Entry 8XZV (electron microscopy, 3.16 A resolution); this record covers chains E and F of the 19 polymer chains in the assembly.

[Chain E]
Name: Fructokinase-like 1, chloroplastic
Source organism: Spinacia oleracea
Reference sequence: A0A9R0JBX6 (A0A9R0JBX6_SPIOL); residues 1-472 here = UniProt positions 1-472
Sequence (472 residues; numbered 1 to 472; the number before each row is that of its first residue):
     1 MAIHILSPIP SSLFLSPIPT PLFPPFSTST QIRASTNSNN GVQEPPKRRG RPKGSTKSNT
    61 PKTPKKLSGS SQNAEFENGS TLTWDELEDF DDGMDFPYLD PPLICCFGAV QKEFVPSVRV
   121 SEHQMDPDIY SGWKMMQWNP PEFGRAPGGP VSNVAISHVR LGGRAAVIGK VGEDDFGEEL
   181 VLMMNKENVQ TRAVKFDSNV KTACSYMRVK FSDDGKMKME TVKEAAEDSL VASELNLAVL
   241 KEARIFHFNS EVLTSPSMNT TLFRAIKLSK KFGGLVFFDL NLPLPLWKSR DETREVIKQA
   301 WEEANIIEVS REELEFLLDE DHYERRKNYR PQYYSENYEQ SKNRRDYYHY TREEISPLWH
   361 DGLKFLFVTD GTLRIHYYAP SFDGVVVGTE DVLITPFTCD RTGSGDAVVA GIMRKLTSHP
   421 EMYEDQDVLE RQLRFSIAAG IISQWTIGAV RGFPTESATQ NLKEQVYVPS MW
Disordered / not traced: 1-90

[Chain F]
Name: Thioredoxin-like protein CITRX, chloroplastic
Source organism: Spinacia oleracea
Reference sequence: A0A9R0J865 (A0A9R0J865_SPIOL); residue numbers follow UniProt; this construct covers 1-181
Sequence (181 residues; each row starts with the number of its first residue):
     1 MQIPTAPRSI SSAASNLFLY FPPFHLNSSL IKPTTLNFPL NHNLPTSISI PTLIPTKKLL
    61 CKPPSAKHVR EDYLVKKLSA NEITELVRGE RNVPLIIDFY ATWCGPCILM AQELEMLAVE
   121 YEKNAMIVKV DTDDEYEFAR DMQVRGLPTL YFISPDPNKD AIRTEGLIPI QMMRDILDND
   181 M
Disordered / not traced: 1-65
Disulfide bonds: C104-C107
Construct notes: conflict F21 (Ser in A0A9R0J865)

[How chain E and chain F interact]
Contacting residue pairs (94; chain E residue first):
  Q111(E) - E165(F)  hydrogen bond
  K112(E) - G166(F)
  K112(E) - L167(F)  hydrogen bond (backbone-backbone)
  E113(E) - P106(F)
  E113(E) - P148(F)
  E113(E) - L167(F)
  F114(E) - R145(F)
  F114(E) - G146(F)
  F114(E) - E165(F)
  F114(E) - G166(F)
  V115(E) - P106(F)
  V115(E) - G146(F)
  V115(E) - L147(F)  hydrogen bond (backbone-backbone)
  S117(E) - W103(F)
  V118(E) - W103(F)  hydrophobic
  V118(E) - Y136(F)  hydrogen bond (backbone-side chain)
  V118(E) - L147(F)  hydrophobic
  R119(E) - D133(F)
  V120(E) - D133(F)
  V120(E) - Y136(F)  hydrophobic
  S121(E) - W103(F)
  S121(E) - D133(F)
  H123(E) - T102(F)
  Q124(E) - T102(F)
  Q124(E) - D131(F)
  Q124(E) - D133(F)
  Q124(E) - D134(F)
  M125(E) - T102(F)
  D126(E) - T102(F)
  P127(E) - K77(F)
  P127(E) - Y100(F)  hydrogen bond (backbone-side chain)
  P127(E) - K129(F)  hydrogen bond (backbone-side chain)
  D128(E) - Y73(F)
  D128(E) - V75(F)
  D128(E) - K129(F)  salt bridge
  I129(E) - Y73(F)
  Y130(E) - Y73(F)  hydrophobic
  Y130(E) - Q112(F)
  W133(E) - Y100(F)  hydrophobic
  W133(E) - T102(F)
  W133(E) - I108(F)  hydrophobic
  M136(E) - W103(F)  hydrophobic
  Q137(E) - W103(F)  hydrogen bond (side chain-backbone)
  Q137(E) - C104(F)
  Q137(E) - G105(F)
  F143(E) - W103(F)  hydrophobic
  F176(E) - I168(F)  hydrophobic
  F176(E) - P169(F)
  K201(E) - I176(F)
  K201(E) - D180(F)  salt bridge
  A203(E) - R163(F)
  A203(E) - T164(F)
  A203(E) - E165(F)  hydrogen bond (backbone-backbone)
  C204(E) - R163(F)
  C204(E) - T164(F)
  C204(E) - I176(F)  hydrophobic
  S205(E) - A161(F)
  S205(E) - I162(F)
  S205(E) - R163(F)  hydrogen bond (backbone-backbone)
  Y206(E) - D160(F)
  Y206(E) - A161(F)
  Y206(E) - I162(F)
  Y206(E) - D180(F)
  M207(E) - Q143(F)
  M207(E) - Y151(F)  hydrogen bond
  M207(E) - D160(F)
  M207(E) - A161(F)  hydrogen bond (backbone-backbone)
  M207(E) - R163(F)
  V209(E) - V87(F)  hydrophobic
  F211(E) - V87(F)  hydrophobic
  F211(E) - R88(F)
  G215(E) - T84(F)
  G215(E) - R88(F)
  M217(E) - T84(F)
  M217(E) - V87(F)  hydrophobic
  M217(E) - D141(F)
  M217(E) - M142(F)  hydrophobic
  K218(E) - D141(F)
  M219(E) - D141(F)
  M219(E) - M142(F)  hydrophobic
  M219(E) - Q143(F)
  M219(E) - Y151(F)
  D228(E) - R145(F)  salt bridge
  E251(E) - R145(F)  salt bridge
  T254(E) - R145(F)  hydrogen bond
  L284(E) - Y136(F)  hydrophobic
  L284(E) - R140(F)
  L284(E) - V144(F)
  P285(E) - V144(F)
  P285(E) - R145(F)
  W287(E) - Y136(F)
  D400(E) - G105(F)
  T402(E) - G105(F)
  T402(E) - P106(F)
Other interface residues (no listed pair), chain E (50 interface residues in all): P116, P141, D175, D214, E227, P283, K288
Other interface residues (no listed pair), chain F (50 interface residues in all): I83, A101, C107, A111, T132, F138, I153, M172, D175

[In short]
The chain E/chain F interface involves 50 residues from each chain, with 12 hydrogen bonds and 4 salt bridges.
Polar pairs include D128(E)-K129(F), K201(E)-D180(F) and D228(E)-R145(F).
Here chain E is Fructokinase-like 1, chloroplastic and chain F is Thioredoxin-like protein CITRX,
chloroplastic, both from Spinacia oleracea. Entry 8XZV (Architecture of the spinach plastid-encoded RNA
polymerase) was determined by electron microscopy.
